PDB entry 5XOG | X-ray diffraction, 3.00 A resolution | chains A and E of the 17 polymer chains in the assembly

Chain A:
Protein: DNA-directed RNA polymerase subunit
Source organism: Komagataella phaffii (strain GS115 / ATCC 20864)
Notes: EC 2.7.7.6
UniProt: C4R4Y0 (C4R4Y0_KOMPG); residue numbers follow UniProt; this construct covers 1-1743
Amino-acid sequence (1743 residues; numbered 1 to 1743; the number before each row is that of its first residue):
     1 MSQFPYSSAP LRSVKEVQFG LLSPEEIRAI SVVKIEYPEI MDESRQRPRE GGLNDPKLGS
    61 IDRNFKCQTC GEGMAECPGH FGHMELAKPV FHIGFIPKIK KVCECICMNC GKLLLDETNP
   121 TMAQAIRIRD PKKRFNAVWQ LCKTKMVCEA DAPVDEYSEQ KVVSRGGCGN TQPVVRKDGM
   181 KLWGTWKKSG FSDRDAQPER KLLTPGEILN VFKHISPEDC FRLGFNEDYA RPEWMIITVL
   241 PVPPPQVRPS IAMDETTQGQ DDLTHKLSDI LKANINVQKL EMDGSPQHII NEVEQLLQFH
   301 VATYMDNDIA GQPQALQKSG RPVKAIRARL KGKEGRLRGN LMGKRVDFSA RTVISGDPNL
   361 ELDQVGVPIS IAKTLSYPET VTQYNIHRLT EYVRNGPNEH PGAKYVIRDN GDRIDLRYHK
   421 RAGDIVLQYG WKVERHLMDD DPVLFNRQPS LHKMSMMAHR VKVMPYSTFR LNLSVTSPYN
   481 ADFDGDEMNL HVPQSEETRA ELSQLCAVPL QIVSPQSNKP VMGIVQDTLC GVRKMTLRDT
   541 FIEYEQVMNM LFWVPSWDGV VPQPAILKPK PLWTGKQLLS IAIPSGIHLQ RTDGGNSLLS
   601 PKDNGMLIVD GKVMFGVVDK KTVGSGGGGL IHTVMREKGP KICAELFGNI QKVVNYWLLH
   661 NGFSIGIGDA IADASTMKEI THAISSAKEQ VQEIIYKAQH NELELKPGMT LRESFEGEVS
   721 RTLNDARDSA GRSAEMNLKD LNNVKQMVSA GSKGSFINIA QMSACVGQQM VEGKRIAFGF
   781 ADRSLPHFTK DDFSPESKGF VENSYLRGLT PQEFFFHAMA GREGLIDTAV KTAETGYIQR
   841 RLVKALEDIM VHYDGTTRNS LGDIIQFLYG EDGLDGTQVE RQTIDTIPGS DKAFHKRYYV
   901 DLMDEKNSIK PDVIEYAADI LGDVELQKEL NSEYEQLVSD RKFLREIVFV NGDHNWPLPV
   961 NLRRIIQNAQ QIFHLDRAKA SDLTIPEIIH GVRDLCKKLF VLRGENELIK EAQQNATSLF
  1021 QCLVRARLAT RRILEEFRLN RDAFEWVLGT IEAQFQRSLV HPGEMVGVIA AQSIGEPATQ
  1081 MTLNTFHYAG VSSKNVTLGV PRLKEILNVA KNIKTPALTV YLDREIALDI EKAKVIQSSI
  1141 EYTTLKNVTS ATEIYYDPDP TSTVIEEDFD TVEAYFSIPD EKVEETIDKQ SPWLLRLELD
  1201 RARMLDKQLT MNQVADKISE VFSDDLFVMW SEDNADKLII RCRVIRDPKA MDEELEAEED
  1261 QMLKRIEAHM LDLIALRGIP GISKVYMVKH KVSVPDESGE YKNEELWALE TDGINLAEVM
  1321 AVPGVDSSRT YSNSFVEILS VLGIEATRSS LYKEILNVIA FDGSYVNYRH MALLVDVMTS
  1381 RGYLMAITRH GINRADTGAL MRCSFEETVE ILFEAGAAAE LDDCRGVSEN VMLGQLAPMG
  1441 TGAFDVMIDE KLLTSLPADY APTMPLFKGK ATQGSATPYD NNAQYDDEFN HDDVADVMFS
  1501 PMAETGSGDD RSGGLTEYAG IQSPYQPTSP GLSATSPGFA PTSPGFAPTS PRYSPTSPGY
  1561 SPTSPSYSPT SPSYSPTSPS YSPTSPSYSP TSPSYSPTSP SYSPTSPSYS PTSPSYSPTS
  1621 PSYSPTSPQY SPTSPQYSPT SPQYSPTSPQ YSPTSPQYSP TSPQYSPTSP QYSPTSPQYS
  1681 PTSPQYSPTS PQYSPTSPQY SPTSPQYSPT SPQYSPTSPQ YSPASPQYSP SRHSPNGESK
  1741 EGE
Disordered / not traced: 1, 154-160, 190-193, 1082-1094, 1178-1189, 1246-1257, 1464-1743
Bound ions: Zn2+ site 1: Cys67, Cys70, Cys77, His80; Zn2+ site 2: Cys107, Cys110, Cys148, Cys168; Mg2+: Asp482, Asp484, Asp486 (together with AMP-CPP) (shared with 1 residue of chain P)
Ligand contacts: AMP-CPP (APC; diphosphomethylphosphonic acid adenosyl ester): Arg447, Pro449, Asn480, Asp482, Asp484, Thr832, Gln1080

Chain E:
Protein: RNA polymerase subunit ABC27, common to RNA polymerases I, II, and III
Source organism: Komagataella phaffii (strain GS115 / ATCC 20864)
UniProt: C4R3P8 (C4R3P8_KOMPG); residue numbers follow UniProt; this construct covers 1-214
Amino-acid sequence (214 residues; numbered 1 to 214; the number before each row is that of its first residue):
     1 MEDNNRIISR LWRSFRTVKE MAADRGYFIS QEEMDQSLEE FRSKICDSMG NPQRKLMSFL
    61 ANPTPEALEK YSDLGTLWVE FCDEPSVGIK TMRNFCLRIQ EKNFSTGIFI YQNNITPSAN
   121 KMIPTVSPAI IETFQESDLV VNITHHELVP KHIRLSDGEK SQLLQRYKLK ESQLPRIQRE
   181 DPVARYLGLK RGQVVKIIRR SETSGRYASY RICL
Disordered / not traced: 1

Interface between chain A and chain E:
Pairs across the interface - 91 pairs, chain A then chain E:
  Thr856(A) - Tyr167(E)
  Arg858(A) - Tyr167(E)  hydrogen bond (side chain-backbone)
  Arg858(A) - Leu169(E)
  Leu861(A) - Gln173(E)  hydrogen bond (backbone-side chain)
  Gly862(A) - Gln173(E)
  Asp863(A) - Ser172(E)
  Asp863(A) - Gln173(E)
  Ile864(A) - Leu169(E)  hydrophobic
  Ile864(A) - Gln173(E)  hydrogen bond (backbone-backbone)
  Ile864(A) - Pro175(E)
  Gln866(A) - Tyr207(E)
  Phe867(A) - Tyr167(E)  hydrophobic
  Phe867(A) - Pro175(E)
  Phe867(A) - Tyr207(E)  hydrogen bond (backbone-side chain)
  Phe867(A) - Tyr210(E)
  Gly870(A) - Thr203(E)  hydrogen bond (backbone-side chain)
  Glu871(A) - Arg199(E)  salt bridge
  Glu871(A) - Ser201(E)  hydrogen bond
  Glu871(A) - Thr203(E)
  Glu871(A) - Ser204(E)  hydrogen bond (backbone-side chain)
  Glu871(A) - Tyr207(E)
  Asp872(A) - Thr203(E)
  Phe943(A) - Arg206(E)
  Ile947(A) - Arg200(E)
  Ile947(A) - Arg206(E)
  Val948(A) - Arg200(E)  hydrogen bond (backbone-side chain)
  Val948(A) - Ser201(E)
  Val948(A) - Gly205(E)
  Phe949(A) - Glu202(E)
  Trp956(A) - Glu202(E)
  Leu1002(A) - Arg166(E)
  Glu1007(A) - Gln162(E)
  Leu1008(A) - Gln162(E)
  Leu1008(A) - Leu163(E)  hydrophobic
  Leu1008(A) - Arg166(E)
  Ile1009(A) - Arg166(E)
  Glu1011(A) - Lys196(E)  salt bridge
  Asn1015(A) - Ser204(E)
  Asn1015(A) - Arg206(E)
  Ala1016(A) - Ser204(E)
  Ser1018(A) - Ser204(E)
  Leu1019(A) - Glu202(E)
  Leu1019(A) - Thr203(E)
  Leu1019(A) - Ser204(E)  hydrogen bond (backbone-backbone)
  Leu1019(A) - Gly205(E)
  Met1320(A) - Val141(E)
  Met1320(A) - His146(E)
  Ala1321(A) - Arg10(E)
  Ala1321(A) - Arg13(E)  hydrogen bond (backbone-side chain)
  Ala1321(A) - Val140(E)  hydrophobic
  Ala1321(A) - Val141(E)  hydrophobic
  Ser1327(A) - Val141(E)
  Ser1327(A) - His146(E)
  Ser1328(A) - His145(E)
  Ser1328(A) - His146(E)
  Ser1328(A) - Glu147(E)  hydrogen bond (backbone-backbone)
  Arg1329(A) - His146(E)
  Arg1329(A) - Glu147(E)  salt bridge
  Thr1330(A) - His146(E)  hydrogen bond (backbone-side chain)
  Tyr1331(A) - Leu148(E)  hydrophobic
  Leu1339(A) - Pro182(E)
  Ser1340(A) - Pro182(E)
  Val1341(A) - Ile143(E)
  Val1341(A) - Pro182(E)
  Leu1342(A) - Ile143(E)  hydrophobic
  Leu1342(A) - His146(E)
  Leu1342(A) - Val149(E)
  Leu1342(A) - Val183(E)
  Gly1343(A) - Asp181(E)
  Gly1343(A) - Pro182(E)
  Ile1344(A) - Asp181(E)  hydrogen bond (backbone-side chain)
  Ile1344(A) - Arg211(E)
  Glu1345(A) - Pro150(E)
  Glu1345(A) - His152(E)
  Glu1345(A) - Ile197(E)
  Glu1345(A) - Arg199(E)  salt bridge
  Glu1345(A) - Ser209(E)  hydrogen bond
  Glu1345(A) - Arg211(E)  salt bridge
  Ala1346(A) - Leu148(E)
  Arg1348(A) - Arg199(E)
  Ser1350(A) - Leu148(E)
  Tyr1352(A) - Glu202(E)
  Tyr1368(A) - Glu202(E)
  Tyr1368(A) - Thr203(E)
  Arg1369(A) - Thr203(E)
  Thr1379(A) - Arg211(E)  hydrogen bond (backbone-side chain)
  Ser1380(A) - Pro175(E)
  Ser1380(A) - Arg176(E)  hydrogen bond (backbone-backbone)
  Arg1381(A) - Arg176(E)
  Gly1382(A) - Arg176(E)
  Gly1382(A) - Gln178(E)
Other interface residues (no listed pair), chain A (53 interface residues in all): Leu868, Leu958, Asn1006, Tyr1383
Other interface residues (no listed pair), chain E (43 interface residues in all): Leu174, Ile177, Ala208, Leu214

Summary:
53 residues of chain A and 43 residues of chain E are in contact; the contacts include 16 hydrogen bonds and 5
salt bridges. Polar pairs include Glu871(A)-Arg199(E), Glu1011(A)-Lys196(E) and Arg1329(A)-Glu147(E). Ligands
of chain A: AMP-CPP.
Chain A is DNA-directed RNA polymerase subunit and chain E is RNA polymerase subunit ABC27, common to RNA
polymerases I, II, and III, both from Komagataella phaffii (strain GS115 / ATCC 20864); the structure, RNA
Polymerase II elongation complex bound with Spt5 KOW5 and Elf1, was determined by X-ray diffraction (same
publication as 5XON).
